7XQY - chains A and F of the 6 polymer chains in the assembly; structure by X-ray diffraction, 2.35 A resolution.

Chain A:
Name: Tubulin alpha-1B chain
From: Sus scrofa
Reference sequence: Q2XVP4 (TBA1B_PIG); numbering as in UniProt (aligned over 1-450)
Sequence (450 residues; each row starts with the number of its first residue):
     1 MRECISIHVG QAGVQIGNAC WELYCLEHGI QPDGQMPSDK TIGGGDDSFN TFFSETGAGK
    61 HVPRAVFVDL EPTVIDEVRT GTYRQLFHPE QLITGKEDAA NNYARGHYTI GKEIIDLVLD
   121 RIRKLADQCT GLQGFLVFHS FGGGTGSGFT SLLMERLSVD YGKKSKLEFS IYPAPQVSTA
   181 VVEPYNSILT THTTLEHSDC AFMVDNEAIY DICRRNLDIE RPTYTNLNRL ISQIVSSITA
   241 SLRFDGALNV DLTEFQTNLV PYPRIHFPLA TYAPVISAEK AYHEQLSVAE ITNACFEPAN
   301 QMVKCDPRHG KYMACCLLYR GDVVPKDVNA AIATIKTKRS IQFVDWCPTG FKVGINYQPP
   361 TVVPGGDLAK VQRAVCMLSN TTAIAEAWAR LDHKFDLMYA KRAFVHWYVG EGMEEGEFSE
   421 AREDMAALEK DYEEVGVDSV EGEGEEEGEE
Unresolved in the structure: 438-450
Swiss-Prot annotation at these positions:
  - motif: Met1 to Cys4 (MREC motif)
  - active site: Glu254
  - binding site (GTP): Gly10, Gln11, Ala12, Gln15, Glu71, Ala99, Ser140, Gly143, Gly144, Thr145, Gly146, Thr179, Glu183, Asn206, Tyr224, Asn228, Leu252
  - binding site (Mg(2+)): Glu71
  - modified residue: Lys40 (N6,N6,N6-trimethyllysine), Ser48 (Phosphoserine), Ser232 (Phosphoserine), Tyr282 (3'-nitrotyrosine), Arg339 (Omega-N-methylarginine), Ser439 (Phosphoserine), Glu443 (5-glutamyl polyglutamate), Glu445 (5-glutamyl polyglutamate)
  - cross-link (Glycyl lysine isopeptide (Lys-Gly)): Lys326 (interchain with G-Cter in ubiquitin), Lys370 (interchain with G-Cter in ubiquitin)
Ion coordination: Ca2+: Asp39, Thr41, Gly44, Glu55
Residues lining bound ligands:
  - GTP (guanosine-5'-triphosphate): Gly10, Gln11, Ala12, Gln15, Ile16, Asp69, Asp98, Ala99, Ala100, Asn101, Asn102, Ser140, Gly142, Gly143, Gly144, Thr145, Gly146, Ile171, Pro173, Val177, Ser178, Thr179, Glu183, Asn206, Tyr224, Leu227, Asn228, Ile231
  - GX5 (2-chloranyl-N-(4-methoxyphenyl)-N-methyl-pyrido[3,2-d]pyrimidin-4-amine): Thr179, Ala180, Val181

Chain F:
Name: TTL
From: Gallus gallus
Reference sequence: E1BQ43 (E1BQ43_CHICK); residue numbers follow UniProt; this construct covers 1-378
Sequence (384 residues; row label = number of the first residue in the row):
     1 MYTFVVRDEN SSVYAEVSRL LLATGQWKRL RKDNPRFNLM LGERNRLPFG RLGHEPGLVQ
    61 LVNYYRGADK LCRKASLVKL IKTSPELSES CTWFPESYVI YPTNLKTPVA PAQNGIRHLI
   121 NNTRTDEREV FLAAYNRRRE GREGNVWIAK SSAGAKGEGI LISSEASELL DFIDEQGQVH
   181 VIQKYLEKPL LLEPGHRKFD IRSWVLVDHL YNIYLYREGV LRTSSEPYNS ANFQDKTCHL
   241 TNHCIQKEYS KNYGRYEEGN EMFFEEFNQY LMDALNTTLE NSILLQIKHI IRSCLMCIEP
   301 AISTKHLHYQ SFQLFGFDFM VDEELKVWLI EVNGAPACAQ KLYAELCQGI VDVAISSVFP
   361 LADTGQKTSQ PTSIFIKLHH HHHH
Unresolved in the structure: 105-124, 153-157, 363-371, 381-384
Construct notes: expression tag (379-384)

Chain A / chain F interface:
Contacting residue pairs (22; chain A residue first):
  Gln176(A) with Pro56(F)
  Glu207(A) with His54(F), salt bridge
  Glu297(A) with His306(F)
  Pro298(A) with Leu307(F), hydrophobic
  Lys304(A) with His54(F); His308(F)
  Asp306(A) with Arg66(F); Leu307(F)
  Arg308(A) with Pro300(F), hydrogen bond (side chain-backbone); Ala301(F), hydrogen bond (side chain-backbone); Ile302(F); Ser303(F), hydrogen bond (side chain-backbone)
  His309(A) with Arg66(F), hydrogen bond (side chain-backbone); Gly67(F); Ala301(F), hydrogen bond (side chain-backbone)
  Ser340(A) with Ala301(F)
  Glu386(A) with Gly50(F); Arg66(F), salt bridge
  Arg390(A) with Gly50(F); His54(F), hydrogen bond
  His393(A) with Arg51(F)
  Glu433(A) with Arg46(F), salt bridge
Other interface residues (no listed pair), chain A (15 interface residues in all): Cys305, Lys338
Other interface residues (no listed pair), chain F (15 interface residues in all): Gly53

Summary:
The chain A/chain F interface involves 15 residues from each chain, with 6 hydrogen bonds and 3 salt bridges.
Among the polar pairs are Glu207(A)-His54(F), Glu386(A)-Arg66(F) and Glu433(A)-Arg46(F). Bound to chain A: GTP
and compound GX5.
Chain A is Tubulin alpha-1B chain (Sus scrofa) and chain F is TTL (Gallus gallus); the structure, Crystal
structure of T2R-TTL-15 complex, was determined by X-ray diffraction.
